4MCY - chains B and C of the 3 polymer chains in the assembly; structure by X-ray diffraction, 2.30 A resolution.

# Chain B
Name: HLA class II histocompatibility antigen, DRB1-4 beta chain
From: Homo sapiens
Notes: fragment: Extracellular Domain
UniProtKB: P13760 (2B14_HUMAN); residues 1-190 here correspond to UniProt positions 30-219 (UniProt number = residue number + 29)
Sequence (200 residues; row label = number of the first residue in the row; numbers below 1 keep their minus sign (Gly-1 is residue -1)):
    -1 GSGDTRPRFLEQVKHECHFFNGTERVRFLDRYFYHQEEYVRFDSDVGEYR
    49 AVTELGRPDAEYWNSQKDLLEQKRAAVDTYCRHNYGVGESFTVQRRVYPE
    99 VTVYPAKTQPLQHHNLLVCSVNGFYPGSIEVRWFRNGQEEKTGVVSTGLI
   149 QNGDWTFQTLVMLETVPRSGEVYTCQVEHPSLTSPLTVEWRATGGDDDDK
Disordered / not traced: -1 to 1, 191-198
Disulfide bonds: Cys15-Cys79, Cys117-Cys173
Glycans and other covalent adducts: N-acetylglucosamine (NAG) linked to Asn19
Construct notes: expression tag (-1 to 0, 191-198)
From the paper describing this entry:
  - contacts within the chain: Val11-His13 (hydrophobic contact), Phe26-Ala74, Asp28-Lys71 (salt bridge)
  - specificity-determining residues: Lys71

# Chain C
Name: Citrullinated Vimentin
UniProtKB: P08670 (VIME_HUMAN); residues 1-13 here correspond to UniProt positions 66-78 (UniProt number = residue number + 65)
Sequence (13 residues; numbered 1 to 13; the number before each row is that of its first residue):
     1 SAVRLRSSVPGVR
Modified / non-standard residues: Arg6 (citrulline; CIR)
Curated features (UniProtKB/Swiss-Prot):
  - modified residue (Phosphoserine): Ser1, Ser7, Ser8

# How chain B and chain C interact
Residue-residue contacts - 33 pairs, chain B then chain C:
  Val11(B) - Ser8(C)
  His13(B) - Arg6(C)
  His13(B) - Ser7(C)
  His13(B) - Ser8(C)  hydrogen bond
  Phe26(B) - Arg6(C)
  Asp28(B) - Arg6(C)
  Tyr30(B) - Ser7(C)
  Tyr30(B) - Ser8(C)
  Tyr30(B) - Val9(C)  hydrogen bond (side chain-backbone)
  Tyr47(B) - Val9(C)
  Pro56(B) - Val12(C)  hydrophobic
  Asp57(B) - Gly11(C)
  Asp57(B) - Val12(C)  hydrogen bond (side chain-backbone)
  Tyr60(B) - Val12(C)  hydrophobic
  Trp61(B) - Val9(C)
  Trp61(B) - Pro10(C)  hydrogen bond (side chain-backbone)
  Trp61(B) - Gly11(C)
  Leu67(B) - Val9(C)  hydrophobic
  Gln70(B) - Arg6(C)
  Lys71(B) - Arg6(C)
  Lys71(B) - Ser7(C)  hydrogen bond (side chain-backbone)
  Lys71(B) - Val9(C)
  Thr77(B) - Arg4(C)  hydrogen bond (backbone-side chain)
  Tyr78(B) - Arg4(C)
  Tyr78(B) - Leu5(C)
  Tyr78(B) - Arg6(C)
  His81(B) - Ala2(C)  hydrogen bond (side chain-backbone)
  His81(B) - Arg4(C)  hydrogen bond
  Asn82(B) - Val3(C)
  Asn82(B) - Arg4(C)  hydrogen bond (side chain-backbone)
  Val85(B) - Ser1(C)
  Val85(B) - Ala2(C)
  Val85(B) - Val3(C)  hydrophobic
Interface residues without a listed pair, chain B (19 interface residues in all): Ala74
Interface features reported in the paper:
  - specific contacts: Lys71(B)-Ser7(C) (hydrogen bond)
  - interface residues, chain B: His13(B), Phe26(B), Lys71(B), Tyr78(B)

# Summary
19 residues of chain B face 12 of chain C across their interface, with 9 hydrogen bonds. Polar pairs include
His13(B)-Ser8(C), Tyr30(B)-Val9(C) and Asp57(B)-Val12(C). The authors report a hydrogen bond between Lys71(B)
and Ser7(C). Covalently linked N-acetylglucosamine: at Asn19(B). From the paper: interface residues His13(B),
Phe26(B) and Lys71(B) among others; the specificity determinant Lys71(B).
Here chain B is HLA class II histocompatibility antigen, DRB1-4 beta chain (Homo sapiens) and chain C is
Citrullinated Vimentin. Entry 4MCY (Immune Receptor) was determined by X-ray diffraction, deposited together
with 4MCZ, 4MD0, 4MD4, 4MD5, 4MDI and 4MDJ.
